Entry 5CO9 (X-ray diffraction, 1.92 A resolution); this record covers chains B and D of the 4 polymer chains in the assembly.

[Chain B (and D)]
Protein: Insulin
Organism: Homo sapiens
Notes: chain D of this document is another copy of the same molecule, construct and numbering; everything in this record applies to it too
Reference sequence: P01308 (INS_HUMAN); residues 1-30 here correspond to UniProt positions 25-54 (UniProt number = residue number + 24)
Amino-acid sequence (30 residues; row label = number of the first residue in the row):
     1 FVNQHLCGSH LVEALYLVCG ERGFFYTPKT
Ion coordination: Zn2+ near H10 (its only coordinating residue here)

[Chain B / chain D interface]
Contacting residue pairs (27; chain B residue first):
  G8(B) with Y16(D)
  S9(B) with Y16(D)
  V12(B) with V12(D), hydrophobic; Y16(D), hydrophobic
  E13(B) with S9(D), hydrogen bond; E13(D)
  Y16(B) with G8(D); S9(D); Y26(D)
  G20(B) with Y26(D); P28(D)
  E21(B) with P28(D); T30(D)
  G23(B) with Y26(D); P28(D)
  F24(B) with V12(D), hydrophobic; F24(D), hydrophobic; F25(D); Y26(D), hydrogen bond (backbone-backbone)
  F25(B) with F24(D); F25(D), hydrophobic
  Y26(B) with Y16(D); G23(D); F24(D), hydrogen bond (backbone-backbone)
  P28(B) with G20(D); G23(D)
  K29(B) with E21(D)
Interface residues without a listed pair, chain D (14 interface residues in all): R22

[Overview]
The interface between chain B and chain D involves 13 residues on one side and 14 on the other; the contacts
include 3 hydrogen bonds. Polar contacts include E13(B)-S9(D) and F24(B)-Y26(D).
Both chains are Insulin (Homo sapiens). Entry 5CO9 (Crystal structure of human zinc insulin at pH 6.5) was
determined by X-ray diffraction.
